4PSN - chains A and D of the 4 polymer chains in the assembly; structure by X-ray diffraction, 2.05 A resolution.

== Chain A (and D) ==
Name: ssDNA binding protein
Organism: Aeropyrum pernix
Notes: chain D of this document is another copy of the same molecule, construct and numbering; everything in this record applies to it too
UniProt: Q9YAS7 (Q9YAS7_AERPE); residues 2-234 here = UniProt positions 2-234
Sequence (237 residues; each row starts with the number of its first residue; numbers below 1 keep their minus sign (Gly-2 is residue -2)):
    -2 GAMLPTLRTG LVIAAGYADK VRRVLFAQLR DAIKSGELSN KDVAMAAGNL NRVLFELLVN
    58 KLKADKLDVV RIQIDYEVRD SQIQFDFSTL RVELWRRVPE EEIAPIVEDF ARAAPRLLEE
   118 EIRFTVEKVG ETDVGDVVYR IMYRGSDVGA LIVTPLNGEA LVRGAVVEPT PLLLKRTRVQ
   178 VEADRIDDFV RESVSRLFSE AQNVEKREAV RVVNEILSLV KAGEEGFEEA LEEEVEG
Disordered / not traced: -2 to -1, 220-234 (chain D: 219-234)
Construct notes: expression tag (-2 to 1)
Modified residues: Mse0 (selenomethionine; parent Met); Mse42 (selenomethionine; parent Met); Mse139 (selenomethionine; parent Met)
From the paper describing this entry:
  - specificity-determining residues: Arg20 (proposed by the authors, not directly observed)

== How chain A and chain D interact ==
Contacting residue pairs (109; chain A residue first):
  Leu8(A) - Leu8(D)
  Leu8(A) - Val9(D)
  Leu8(A) - Ile10(D)
  Leu8(A) - Val66(D)  hydrophobic
  Val9(A) - Leu8(D)  hydrophobic
  Ile10(A) - Leu8(D)
  Ile10(A) - Trp92(D)  hydrophobic
  Ala12(A) - Lys203(D)
  Asp16(A) - Glu202(D)
  Asp16(A) - Lys203(D)  hydrogen bond (side chain-backbone)
  Asp16(A) - Arg204(D)  salt bridge
  Arg19(A) - Asn200(D)  hydrogen bond (side chain-backbone)
  Arg19(A) - Val201(D)
  Arg19(A) - Glu202(D)
  Arg20(A) - Glu202(D)  salt bridge
  Arg20(A) - Arg204(D)
  Ala41(A) - Asn200(D)
  Mse42(A) - Asn200(D)
  Gly45(A) - Thr167(D)  hydrogen bond (backbone-side chain)
  Gly45(A) - Asn200(D)
  Asn46(A) - Leu115(D)
  Leu47(A) - Leu115(D)
  Asn48(A) - Pro166(D)
  Asn48(A) - Thr167(D)
  Arg49(A) - Leu114(D)  hydrogen bond (side chain-backbone)
  Arg49(A) - Glu117(D)  hydrogen bond (side chain-backbone)
  Arg49(A) - Ile119(D)
  Arg49(A) - Tyr140(D)
  Arg49(A) - Pro166(D)
  Val50(A) - Phe107(D)
  Val50(A) - Ala111(D)  hydrophobic
  Val50(A) - Leu115(D)  hydrophobic
  Phe52(A) - Glu165(D)
  Phe52(A) - Pro166(D)
  Glu53(A) - Phe107(D)
  Glu53(A) - Tyr140(D)  hydrogen bond
  Glu53(A) - Arg141(D)  salt bridge
  Glu53(A) - Pro166(D)
  Leu54(A) - Phe107(D)  hydrophobic
  Asn57(A) - Arg141(D)  hydrogen bond
  Lys58(A) - Ile103(D)
  Leu59(A) - Ile100(D)  hydrophobic
  Leu59(A) - Ile103(D)  hydrophobic
  Leu64(A) - Trp92(D)  hydrogen bond (backbone-side chain)
  Asp65(A) - Trp92(D)
  Val66(A) - Trp92(D)
  Phe84(A) - Ala108(D)
  Phe84(A) - Ala111(D)  hydrophobic
  Phe84(A) - Leu115(D)  hydrophobic
  Leu87(A) - Val104(D)
  Val89(A) - Ile100(D)
  Glu90(A) - Arg94(D)  salt bridge
  Leu91(A) - Arg94(D)
  Leu91(A) - Val95(D)  hydrogen bond (backbone-backbone)
  Trp92(A) - Ile10(D)  hydrophobic
  Trp92(A) - Leu64(D)  hydrogen bond (side chain-backbone)
  Trp92(A) - Asp65(D)
  Trp92(A) - Val66(D)
  Trp92(A) - Trp92(D)  hydrophobic
  Trp92(A) - Arg93(D)
  Trp92(A) - Arg94(D)
  Arg93(A) - Trp92(D)
  Arg93(A) - Arg93(D)  hydrogen bond (backbone-backbone)
  Arg93(A) - Val95(D)
  Arg94(A) - Leu91(D)
  Arg94(A) - Trp92(D)
  Val95(A) - Leu91(D)  hydrogen bond (backbone-backbone)
  Val95(A) - Arg93(D)
  Ile100(A) - Val89(D)
  Ile100(A) - Leu91(D)
  Ile103(A) - Leu54(D)  hydrophobic
  Ile103(A) - Lys58(D)
  Ile103(A) - Leu59(D)  hydrophobic
  Val104(A) - Leu87(D)
  Val104(A) - Val89(D)  hydrophobic
  Phe107(A) - Glu53(D)
  Phe107(A) - Leu54(D)  hydrophobic
  Phe107(A) - Lys58(D)
  Ala108(A) - Phe84(D)
  Ala111(A) - Phe84(D)  hydrophobic
  Leu114(A) - Arg49(D)
  Leu114(A) - Val50(D)  hydrophobic
  Leu114(A) - Glu53(D)
  Leu115(A) - Asn46(D)
  Leu115(A) - Val50(D)  hydrophobic
  Tyr140(A) - Arg49(D)  hydrogen bond
  Tyr140(A) - Phe52(D)  hydrophobic
  Tyr140(A) - Glu53(D)  hydrogen bond
  Arg141(A) - Glu53(D)  salt bridge
  Arg141(A) - Asn57(D)  hydrogen bond
  Glu165(A) - Phe52(D)
  Pro166(A) - Asn48(D)
  Pro166(A) - Arg49(D)
  Pro166(A) - Phe52(D)
  Thr167(A) - Gly45(D)  hydrogen bond (side chain-backbone)
  Thr167(A) - Asn48(D)
  Thr167(A) - Arg49(D)
  Asn200(A) - Arg19(D)  hydrogen bond (backbone-side chain)
  Asn200(A) - Ala41(D)
  Asn200(A) - Mse42(D)
  Asn200(A) - Gly45(D)
  Val201(A) - Arg19(D)
  Glu202(A) - Asp16(D)
  Glu202(A) - Arg19(D)
  Glu202(A) - Arg20(D)  salt bridge
  Lys203(A) - Ala12(D)  hydrogen bond (side chain-backbone)
  Lys203(A) - Asp16(D)  hydrogen bond (backbone-side chain)
  Arg204(A) - Asp16(D)  hydrogen bond (backbone-side chain)
  Arg204(A) - Arg20(D)
Other interface residues (no listed pair), chain A (56 interface residues in all): Tyr14, Ala15, Arg68, Phe82, Ile119
Other interface residues (no listed pair), chain D (57 interface residues in all): Arg68, Ser85, Glu90, Pro112, Glu116, Pro168

== In short ==
56 residues of chain A face 57 of chain D across their interface, with 20 hydrogen bonds and 6 salt bridges.
Polar pairs include Asp16(A)-Arg204(D), Arg20(A)-Glu202(D) and Glu53(A)-Arg141(D). The paper reports the
specificity determinant Arg20(A).
Both chains are ssDNA binding protein (Aeropyrum pernix). Entry 4PSN (Crystal structure of apeThermo-DBP-RP2)
was determined by X-ray diffraction, deposited together with 4PSL, 4PSM and 4PSO.
